7VW2 - chains A and B; structure by X-ray diffraction, 2.19 A resolution.

Chain A (and B):
Name: DUF305 domain-containing protein
Source organism: Escherichia coli
Notes: chain B of this document is another copy of the same molecule, construct and numbering; everything in this record applies to it too
UniProt: Q6EME5 (Q6EME5_ECOLX); residues 21-116 here correspond to UniProt positions 38-133 (UniProt number = residue number + 17)
Sequence (96 residues; numbered 21 to 116; the number before each row is that of its first residue):
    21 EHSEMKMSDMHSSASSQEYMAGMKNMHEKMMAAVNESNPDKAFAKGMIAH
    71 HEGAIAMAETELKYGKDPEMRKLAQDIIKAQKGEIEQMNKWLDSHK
Not modelled in the structure: 21-31
Bound ions: Cu ion site 1 near M40 (its only coordinating residue here); Cu ion site 2 near H47 (its only coordinating residue here); Cu ion site 3: M50 (shared with M77(B) of chain B); Cu ion site 4 near M51 (its only coordinating residue here); Cu ion site 5: M77 (shared with M50(B), H70(B) of chain B)

Interface between chain A and chain B:
Contacting residue pairs (80; chain A residue first):
  S35(A) - P59(B)
  S36(A) - V54(B)
  Y39(A) - V54(B)  hydrophobic
  Y39(A) - P59(B)  hydrogen bond (side chain-backbone)
  Y39(A) - A62(B)  hydrophobic
  Y39(A) - F63(B)
  M40(A) - V54(B)
  M43(A) - H47(B)
  M43(A) - M50(B)  hydrophobic
  M43(A) - M51(B)  hydrophobic
  M46(A) - H70(B)
  H47(A) - M43(B)
  H47(A) - H47(B)  hydrogen bond
  M50(A) - M43(B)  hydrophobic
  M50(A) - M46(B)  hydrophobic
  M51(A) - M43(B)  hydrophobic
  V54(A) - S36(B)  hydrogen bond (backbone-side chain)
  V54(A) - M40(B)  hydrophobic
  E56(A) - S36(B)  hydrogen bond (backbone-side chain)
  S57(A) - S35(B)
  P59(A) - S35(B)
  P59(A) - Y39(B)  hydrogen bond (backbone-side chain)
  P59(A) - E81(B)
  P59(A) - Y84(B)
  D60(A) - E81(B)
  D60(A) - G85(B)
  D60(A) - K86(B)  hydrogen bond (side chain-backbone)
  D60(A) - D87(B)  hydrogen bond (side chain-backbone)
  A62(A) - Y39(B)  hydrophobic
  A62(A) - M77(B)
  F63(A) - Y39(B)
  F63(A) - M77(B)  hydrophobic
  F63(A) - A78(B)  hydrophobic
  F63(A) - E81(B)
  F63(A) - M90(B)  hydrophobic
  F63(A) - A94(B)  hydrophobic
  F63(A) - I97(B)  hydrophobic
  A64(A) - M90(B)  hydrophobic
  G66(A) - M77(B)
  M67(A) - A74(B)  hydrophobic
  M67(A) - M77(B)  hydrophobic
  M67(A) - I97(B)  hydrophobic
  H70(A) - M46(B)  hydrogen bond
  H70(A) - H70(B)  hydrogen bond (side chain-backbone)
  H70(A) - A74(B)
  G73(A) - H70(B)
  A74(A) - M67(B)
  A74(A) - H70(B)
  M77(A) - M50(B)  hydrophobic
  M77(A) - A62(B)
  M77(A) - F63(B)  hydrophobic
  M77(A) - G66(B)
  M77(A) - M67(B)  hydrophobic
  M77(A) - H70(B)
  A78(A) - F63(B)  hydrophobic
  E81(A) - P59(B)
  E81(A) - D60(B)
  E81(A) - F63(B)
  Y84(A) - P59(B)
  G85(A) - D60(B)
  K86(A) - D60(B)  hydrogen bond (backbone-side chain)
  D87(A) - D60(B)  hydrogen bond (backbone-side chain)
  D87(A) - W111(B)  hydrogen bond
  D87(A) - H115(B)  salt bridge
  E89(A) - W111(B)
  M90(A) - F63(B)
  M90(A) - M108(B)  hydrophobic
  M90(A) - W111(B)  hydrophobic
  L93(A) - Q107(B)
  A94(A) - F63(B)  hydrophobic
  I97(A) - F63(B)  hydrophobic
  I97(A) - M67(B)  hydrophobic
  E104(A) - L93(B)
  E104(A) - I97(B)
  Q107(A) - E89(B)
  M108(A) - L93(B)  hydrophobic
  W111(A) - D87(B)  hydrogen bond
  W111(A) - E89(B)
  W111(A) - M90(B)  hydrophobic
  H115(A) - D87(B)  salt bridge
Other interface residues (no listed pair), chain B (39 interface residues in all): S57, A64, H71, G73, E104

Overview:
The chain A/chain B interface involves 39 residues from each chain, with 13 hydrogen bonds and 2 salt bridges.
Polar contacts include D87(A)-H115(B), Y39(A)-P59(B) and H47(A)-H47(B).
Chain A and chain B are both DUF305 domain-containing protein (Escherichia coli); the structure, Structure of
a dimeric periplasmic protein bound with cupric ions, was determined by X-ray diffraction together with 7VW0
from the same study.
